5K36 - chains B and K of the 13 polymer chains in the assembly; structure by X-ray diffraction, 3.10 A resolution.

== Chain B ==
Protein: Exosome complex component SKI6
From: Saccharomyces cerevisiae (strain ATCC 204508 / S288c)
UniProtKB: P46948 (RRP41_YEAST); residues 1-246 here = UniProt positions 1-246
Amino-acid sequence (250 residues; row label = number of the first residue in the row; numbers below 1 keep their minus sign (Gly-3 is residue -3)):
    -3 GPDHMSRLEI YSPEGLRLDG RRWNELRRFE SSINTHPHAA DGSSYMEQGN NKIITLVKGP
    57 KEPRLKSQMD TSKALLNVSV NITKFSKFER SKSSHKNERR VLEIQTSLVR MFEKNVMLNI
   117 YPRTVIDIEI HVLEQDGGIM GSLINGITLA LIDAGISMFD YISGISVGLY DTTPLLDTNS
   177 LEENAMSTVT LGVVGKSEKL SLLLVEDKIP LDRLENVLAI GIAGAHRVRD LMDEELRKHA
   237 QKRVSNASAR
Disordered / not traced: -3 to 0, 240-246
Differences from the reference sequence: expression tag (-3 to 0)
Swiss-Prot annotation at these positions:
  - mutagenesis: Lys62 to Ser63 (Impairs RNA-binding (at the proposed ring entry site)), Arg95 to Arg96 (Impairs RNA-binding (at the proposed ring exit site))
Reported in the primary citation:
  - binding site for the 17-nt RNA strand: Lys62, Arg119

== Chain K ==
Protein: Exosome complex exonuclease DIS3
From: Saccharomyces cerevisiae (strain ATCC 204508 / S288c)
Notes: EC 3.1.13.-, 3.1.26.-
UniProtKB: Q08162 (RRP44_YEAST); numbering as in UniProt (aligned over 1-1001)
Amino-acid sequence (1003 residues; each row starts with the number of its first residue; numbers below 1 keep their minus sign (Ser-1 is residue -1)):
    -1 SLMSVPAIAP RRKRLADGLS VTQKVFVRSR NGGATKIVRE HYLRSDIPCL SRSCTKCPQI
    59 VVPDAQNELP KFILSDSPLE LSAPIGKHYV VLDTNVVLQA IDLLENPNCF FDVIVPQIVL
   119 DEVRNKSYPV YTRLRTLCRD SDDHKRFIVF HNEFSEHTFV ERLPNETIND RNNRAIRKTC
   179 QWYSEHLKPY DINVVLVTND RLNREAATKE VESNIITKSL VQYIELLPNA DDIRDSIPQM
   239 DSFDKDLERD TFSDFTFPEY YSTARVMGGL KNGVLYQGNI QISEYNFLEG SVSLPRFSKP
   299 VLIVGQKNLN RAFNGDQVIV ELLPQSEWKA PSSIVLDSEH FDVNDNPDIE AGDDDDNNES
   359 SSNTTVISDK QRRLLAKDAM IAQRSKKIQP TAKVVYIQRR SWRQYVGQLA PSSVDPQSSS
   419 TQNVFVILMD KCLPKVRIRT RRAAELLDKR IVISIDSWPT THKYPLGHFV RDLGTIESAQ
   479 AETEALLLEH DVEYRPFSKK VLECLPAEGH DWKAPTKLDD PEAVSKDPLL TKRKDLRDKL
   539 ICSIDPPGCV DINDALHAKK LPNGNWEVGV HIADVTHFVK PGTALDAEGA ARGTSVYLVD
   599 KRIDMLPMLL GTDLCSLKPY VDRFAFSVIW ELDDSANIVN VNFMKSVIRS REAFSYEQAQ
   659 LRIDDKTQND ELTMGMRALL KLSVKLKQKR LEAGALNLAS PEVKVHMDSE TSDPNEVEIK
   719 KLLATNSLVE EFMLLANISV ARKIYDAFPQ TAMLRRHAAP PSTNFEILNE MLNTRKNMSI
   779 SLESSKALAD SLDRCVDPED PYFNTLVRIM STRCMMAAQY FYSGAYSYPD FRHYGLAVDI
   839 YTHFTSPIRR YCDVVAHRQL AGAIGYEPLS LTHRDKNKMD MICRNINRKH RNAQFAGRAS
   899 IEYYVGQVMR NNESTETGYV IKVFNNGIVV LVPKFGVEGL IRLDNLTEDP NSAAFDEVEY
   959 KLTFVPTNSD KPRDVYVFDK VEVQVRSVMD PITSKRKAEL LLK
Disordered / not traced: -1 to 7, 238-252, 350-363, 707-709, 989-995
Differences from the reference sequence: expression tag (-1 to 0); engineered mutation Asn171 (Asp in Q08162), Asn551 (Asp in Q08162)
Metal / ion sites: Zn2+: Cys47, Cys52, Cys55, His184
Reported in the primary citation:
  - binding site for sulfate ion: Arg600
  - mutagenesis - R600D/D602R: decreased binding to 3' phosphate RNA
  - mutagenesis - R600D/D602R: decreased catalytic activity on 3' phosphate and 3' OH RNA substrates

== Chain B / chain K interface ==
Pairs across the interface - 60 pairs, chain B then chain K:
  Met1(B) with Lys22(K); Phe24(K), hydrophobic; Arg37(K)
  Ser2(B) with Asn123(K)
  Arg3(B) with Arg122(K), hydrogen bond (backbone-side chain); Tyr126(K); Asp413(K), salt bridge
  Leu4(B) with Arg122(K)
  Glu5(B) with Leu118(K); Arg122(K); Tyr129(K), hydrogen bond; Arg133(K), salt bridge
  Tyr7(B) with Asp62(K); Ala63(K), hydrogen bond (side chain-backbone)
  Ser8(B) with Arg133(K); His149(K)
  Pro9(B) with Arg133(K)
  Glu10(B) with Arg133(K), salt bridge; Val147(K); His149(K), salt bridge
  Leu12(B) with Arg42(K); Ile45(K), hydrophobic; His149(K); Phe152(K), hydrophobic
  Arg13(B) with Phe152(K)
  Leu14(B) with Phe152(K)
  Asp15(B) with Glu38(K); His39(K); Tyr40(K), hydrogen bond (backbone-backbone); Phe152(K)
  Gly16(B) with Tyr40(K); Arg42(K), hydrogen bond (backbone-side chain); Phe152(K)
  Arg17(B) with Tyr40(K)
  Arg18(B) with Arg42(K); Asp44(K), salt bridge
  Trp19(B) with Asp62(K), hydrogen bond (side chain-backbone); Ala63(K)
  Glu21(B) with Arg42(K), salt bridge
  Arg23(B) with Glu38(K); Tyr40(K)
  Arg24(B) with Tyr40(K), hydrogen bond (backbone-side chain)
  Gly45(B) with Glu38(K)
  Asn46(B) with Gln21(K); Glu38(K), hydrogen bond (backbone-side chain)
  Phe84(B) with Lys34(K); Ile35(K), hydrophobic; Val36(K); Arg37(K)
  Glu85(B) with Thr33(K), hydrogen bond
  Glu130(B) with Val36(K)
  Tyr166(B) with Gln415(K), hydrogen bond
  Thr168(B) with Gln64(K)
  Thr169(B) with Ala63(K); Gln64(K), hydrogen bond
  Leu177(B) with Arg37(K)
  Asn180(B) with Ser418(K); Arg439(K)
  Ala181(B) with Ser417(K), hydrogen bond (backbone-side chain)
  Met182(B) with Ser417(K)
Also at the interface, not in a pair above, chain B (35 interface residues in all): Leu22, Asp132, Asp167
Also at the interface, not in a pair above, chain K (38 interface residues in all): Leu13, Leu17, Val19, Arg26, Pro61, Gln420, Asn421

== Summary ==
The interface between chain B and chain K involves 35 residues on one side and 38 on the other; the contacts
include 12 hydrogen bonds and 6 salt bridges. Polar pairs include Arg3(B)-Asp413(K), Glu5(B)-Arg133(K) and
Glu10(B)-Arg133(K). From the paper: a binding site for the 17-nt RNA strand at Lys62(B) and Arg119(B);
R600D/D602R of chain K reduce binding to 3' phosphate RNA.
Chain B is Exosome complex component SKI6 and chain K is Exosome complex exonuclease DIS3, both from
Saccharomyces cerevisiae (strain ATCC 204508 / S288c); the structure, Structure of an eleven component nuclear
RNA exosome complex bound to RNA, was determined by X-ray diffraction.
